Entry 3VBH (X-ray diffraction, 2.30 A resolution); this record covers chains A and D of the 4 polymer chains in the assembly.

== Chain A ==
Name: Genome Polyprotein, capsid protein VP1
Source organism: Human enterovirus 71
UniProt: B2ZUN0 (B2ZUN0_9ENTO); residues 1-297 here correspond to UniProt positions 566-862 (UniProt number = residue number + 565)
Chain sequence (297 residues; numbered 1 to 297; the number before each row is that of its first residue):
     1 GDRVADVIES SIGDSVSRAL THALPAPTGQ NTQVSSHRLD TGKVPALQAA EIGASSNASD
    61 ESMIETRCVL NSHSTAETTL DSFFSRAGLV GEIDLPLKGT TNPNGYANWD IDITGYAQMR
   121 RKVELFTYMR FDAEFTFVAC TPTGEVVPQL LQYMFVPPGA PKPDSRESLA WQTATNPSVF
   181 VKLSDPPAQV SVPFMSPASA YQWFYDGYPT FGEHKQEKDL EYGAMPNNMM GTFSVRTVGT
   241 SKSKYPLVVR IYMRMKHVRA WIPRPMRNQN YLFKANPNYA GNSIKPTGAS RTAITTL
Bound ions: K+ site 1: Thr28, Gly29, Asn31, Asn71; Na+: Val44, Leu47 (shared with Glu63(D), Ala65(D) of chain D); K+ site 2: Gln189 (shared with 2 residues of chain C)
Small-molecule neighbours: sphingosine (SPH): Ile111, Asp112, Ile113, Thr114, Phe131, Phe135, Phe137, Tyr153, Phe155, Pro177, Val179, Val190, Val192, Met195, Tyr201, Trp203, Asn228, Met230, Phe233, Ala275
What the authors report for this chain:
  - binding site for K+: Gln30
  - binding site for sphingosine: Ile111, Phe135, Phe155
  - conformationally variable residues (loop rearrangement, order/disorder transition, side-chain flip): Asp110 to Thr114, Phe135, Gln152 to Ala160, Val190 to Phe194, Phe211 to Glu217, Asn228 to Ser234

== Chain D ==
Name: Genome Polyprotein, capsid protein VP4
Source organism: Human enterovirus 71
UniProt: B2ZUN0 (B2ZUN0_9ENTO); residues 12-69 here = UniProt positions 12-69
Chain sequence (58 residues; row label = number of the first residue in the row):
    12 SHENSNSATE GSTINYTTIN YYKDSYAATA GKQSLKQDPD KFANPVKDIF TEMAAPLK
Bound ions: Na+: Glu63, Ala65 (shared with Val44(A), Leu47(A) of chain A)

== Interface between chain A and chain D ==
Residue-residue contacts (65; chain A residue first):
  Leu20(A) - Val57(D)
  Thr21(A) - Asp49(D)  hydrogen bond
  Thr21(A) - Asp51(D)
  Thr21(A) - Lys52(D)
  His22(A) - Asp49(D)  hydrogen bond (backbone-side chain)
  Ala23(A) - Gln48(D)
  Ala23(A) - Asp49(D)
  Leu24(A) - Lys47(D)
  Leu24(A) - Gln48(D)  hydrogen bond (backbone-backbone)
  Pro25(A) - Leu46(D)
  Pro25(A) - Lys47(D)
  Ala26(A) - Leu46(D)  hydrogen bond (backbone-backbone)
  Ala26(A) - Gln48(D)
  Pro27(A) - Leu46(D)  hydrophobic
  Gly42(A) - Met64(D)
  Lys43(A) - Met64(D)
  Val44(A) - Met64(D)  hydrogen bond (backbone-backbone)
  Val44(A) - Ala65(D)
  Pro45(A) - Glu63(D)
  Pro45(A) - Met64(D)
  Leu47(A) - Pro67(D)
  Gln48(A) - Pro67(D)
  Ala49(A) - Pro67(D)  hydrophobic
  Ala49(A) - Leu68(D)  hydrophobic
  Ile52(A) - Val57(D)  hydrophobic
  Ile52(A) - Pro67(D)  hydrophobic
  Ala54(A) - Ala54(D)
  Ala54(A) - Asn55(D)
  Ser55(A) - Ala54(D)  hydrogen bond (backbone-backbone)
  Asn57(A) - Phe61(D)
  Asn57(A) - Thr62(D)
  Asn57(A) - Glu63(D)
  Ser59(A) - Glu63(D)  hydrogen bond
  Ser62(A) - Glu63(D)  hydrogen bond
  Thr75(A) - Leu46(D)
  Thr75(A) - Gln48(D)
  Ala76(A) - Leu46(D)  hydrophobic
  Thr79(A) - Gln44(D)  hydrogen bond
  Thr79(A) - Leu46(D)
  Leu80(A) - Gln44(D)  hydrogen bond (backbone-side chain)
  Asp81(A) - Gln44(D)  hydrogen bond
  Ser85(A) - Ala41(D)
  Arg130(A) - Ala19(D)  hydrogen bond (side chain-backbone)
  Phe131(A) - Ala19(D)
  Asp132(A) - Ser18(D)
  Asp132(A) - Ala19(D)  hydrogen bond (side chain-backbone)
  Asp132(A) - Tyr37(D)
  Ser191(A) - Tyr37(D)
  Ser191(A) - Ala38(D)
  Val192(A) - Tyr37(D)
  Pro193(A) - Tyr37(D)
  Arg254(A) - Ala41(D)
  Lys256(A) - Tyr37(D)  hydrogen bond (side chain-backbone)
  Lys256(A) - Ala38(D)  hydrogen bond (side chain-backbone)
  Lys256(A) - Ala39(D)  hydrogen bond (side chain-backbone)
  His257(A) - Ser18(D)  hydrogen bond
  His257(A) - Ala19(D)
  His257(A) - Thr20(D)
  His257(A) - Tyr37(D)
  His257(A) - Ala39(D)  hydrogen bond (side chain-backbone)
  His257(A) - Thr40(D)  hydrogen bond (side chain-backbone)
  His257(A) - Ala41(D)
  Val258(A) - Gln44(D)
  Arg259(A) - Thr20(D)
  Pro263(A) - Phe53(D)
Other interface residues (no listed pair), chain A (41 interface residues in all): Ala58, Phe194
Other interface residues (no listed pair), chain D (33 interface residues in all): Asn17, Gly22, Ser23, Tyr27, Ser36, Lys58, Ala66

== In short ==
41 residues of chain A and 33 residues of chain D are in contact; the contacts include 19 hydrogen bonds.
Polar contacts include Thr21(A)-Asp49(D), His22(A)-Asp49(D) and Ser59(A)-Glu63(D). Bound to chain A:
sphingosine. The paper reports a binding site for sphingosine at Ile111(A), Phe135(A) and Phe155(A); a binding
site for K+ at Gln30(A).
Chain A is Genome Polyprotein, capsid protein VP1 and chain D is Genome Polyprotein, capsid protein VP4, both
from Human enterovirus 71; the structure, Crystal structure of formaldehyde treated human enterovirus 71
(space group R32), was determined by X-ray diffraction (same publication as 3VBF, 3VBO, 3VBR, 3VBS and 3VBU).
